6CVN - chains B and C of the 4 polymer chains in the assembly; structure by electron microscopy, 3.90 A resolution.

[Chain B]
Molecule: Tubulin alpha-1B chain
Organism: Sus scrofa
UniProtKB: Q2XVP4 (TBA1B_PIG); numbering as in UniProt (aligned over 1-451)
Amino-acid sequence (451 residues; each row starts with the number of its first residue):
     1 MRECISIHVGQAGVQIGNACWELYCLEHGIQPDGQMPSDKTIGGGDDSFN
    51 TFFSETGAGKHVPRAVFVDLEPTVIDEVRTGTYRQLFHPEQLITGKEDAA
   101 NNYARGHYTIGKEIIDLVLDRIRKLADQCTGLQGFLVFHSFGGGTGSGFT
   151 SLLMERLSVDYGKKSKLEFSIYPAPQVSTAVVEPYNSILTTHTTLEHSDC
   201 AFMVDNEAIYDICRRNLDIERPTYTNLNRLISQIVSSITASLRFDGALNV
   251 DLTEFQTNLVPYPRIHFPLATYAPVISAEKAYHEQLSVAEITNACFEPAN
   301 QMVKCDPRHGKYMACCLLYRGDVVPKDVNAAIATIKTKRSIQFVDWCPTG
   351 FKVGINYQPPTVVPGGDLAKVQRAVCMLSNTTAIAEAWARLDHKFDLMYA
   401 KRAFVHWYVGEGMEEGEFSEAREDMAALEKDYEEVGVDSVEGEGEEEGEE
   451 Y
Not modelled in the structure: 440-451
Residues lining bound ligands: GTP (guanosine-5'-triphosphate): Gly-10, Gln-11, Ala-12, Gln-15, Asp-98, Ala-99, Ala-100, Asn-101, Ser-140, Gly-142, Gly-143, Gly-144, Thr-145, Gly-146, Ile-171, Thr-179, Glu-183, Asn-206, Tyr-224, Leu-227, Asn-228
UniProt features mapped onto this chain:
  - motif: Met-1 to Cys-4 (MREC motif)
  - active site: Glu-254
  - binding site (GTP): Gly-10, Gln-11, Ala-12, Gln-15, Glu-71, Ala-99, Ser-140, Gly-143, Gly-144, Thr-145, Gly-146, Thr-179, Glu-183, Asn-206, Tyr-224, Asn-228, Leu-252
  - binding site (Mg(2+)): Glu-71
  - site: Tyr-451 (Involved in polymerization)
  - modified residue: Lys-40 (N6,N6,N6-trimethyllysine), Ser-48 (Phosphoserine), Ser-232 (Phosphoserine), Tyr-282 (3'-nitrotyrosine), Arg-339 (Omega-N-methylarginine), Ser-439 (Phosphoserine), Glu-443 (5-glutamyl polyglutamate), Glu-445 (5-glutamyl polyglutamate), Tyr-451 (3'-nitrotyrosine)
  - cross-link (Glycyl lysine isopeptide (Lys-Gly)): Lys-326 (interchain with G-Cter in ubiquitin), Lys-370 (interchain with G-Cter in ubiquitin)

[Chain C]
Molecule: Tubulin beta chain
Organism: Sus scrofa
UniProtKB: P02554 (TBB_PIG); the author numbering skips numbers that UniProt does not, so the offset changes along the chain: 1-44 = UniProt 1-44; 47-360 = UniProt 45-358; 369-455 = UniProt 359-445
Amino-acid sequence (445 residues; row label = number of the first residue in the row; note: 10 numbers in that range are skipped by the numbering (no residue carries them; nothing is unmodelled there)):
     1 MREIVHIQAGQCGNQIGAKFWEVISDEHGIDPTGSYHGDSDLQL
    47 ERINVYYNEAAGNKYVPRAILVDLEPGTMDSVRSGPFGQIFRPDNFVFGQ
    97 SGAGNNWAKGHYTEGAELVDSVLDVVRKESESCDCLQGFQLTHSLGGGTG
   147 SGMGTLLISKIREEYPDRIMNTFSVVPSPKVSDTVVEPYNATLSVHQLVE
   197 NTDETYCIDNEALYDICFRTLKLTTPTYGDLNHLVSATMSGVTTCLRFPG
   247 QLNADLRKLAVNMVPFPRLHFFMPGFAPLTSRGSQQYRALTVPELTQQMF
   297 DAKNMMAACDPRHGRYLTVAAVFRGRMSMKEVDEQMLNVQNKNSSYFVEW
   347 IPNNVKTAVCDIPP
   369 RGLKMSATFIGNSTAIQELFKRISEQFTAMFRRKAFLHWYTGEGMDEMEF
   419 TEAESNMNDLVSEYQQYQDATADEQGEFEEEGEEDEA
Not modelled in the structure: 437-455
Residues lining bound ligands:
  - GDP (guanosine-5'-diphosphate), molecule 1: Gly-10, Gln-11, Cys-12, Gln-15, Ile-16, Ala-99, Asn-101, Ser-140, Gly-142, Gly-143, Gly-144, Thr-145, Gly-146, Val-171, Asp-179, Asn-206, Tyr-224, Asn-228
  - GDP, molecule 2: Gln-247, Leu-248, Lys-254
UniProt features mapped onto this chain:
  - motif: Met-1 to Ile-4 (MREI motif)
  - binding site (GTP): Gln-11, Glu-71, Ser-140, Gly-144, Thr-145, Gly-146, Asn-206, Asn-228
  - binding site (Mg(2+)): Glu-71
  - modified residue: Ser-40 (Phosphoserine), Lys-60 (N6-acetyllysine), Ser-174 (Phosphoserine), Thr-287 (Phosphothreonine), Thr-292 (Phosphothreonine), Arg-320 (Omega-N-methylarginine), Glu-448 (5-glutamyl polyglutamate)
  - cross-link (Glycyl lysine isopeptide (Lys-Gly)): Lys-60 (interchain with G-Cter in ubiquitin), Lys-326 (interchain with G-Cter in ubiquitin)

[Interface between chain B and chain C]
Residue-residue contacts - 69 pairs, chain B then chain C:
  Met-1(B) with Gln-96(C)
  Arg-2(B) with Glu-71(C), salt bridge; Pro-72(C); Gly-73(C)
  Gln-133(B) with Gln-96(C); Ser-97(C)
  Ala-247(B) with Gln-11(C); Gln-15(C), hydrogen bond (backbone-side chain); Tyr-224(C), hydrophobic
  Leu-248(B) with Gln-11(C); Tyr-224(C)
  Asn-249(B) with Gln-11(C)
  Asp-251(B) with Glu-71(C); Gly-100(C)
  Thr-253(B) with Gly-100(C)
  Glu-254(B) with Gly-100(C); Asn-101(C), hydrogen bond
  Gln-256(B) with Trp-407(C), hydrogen bond (backbone-side chain)
  Thr-257(B) with Gly-100(C), hydrogen bond (side chain-backbone); Val-182(C); Phe-404(C)
  Asn-258(B) with Asn-101(C); Thr-180(C); Val-181(C), hydrogen bond (side chain-backbone); Val-182(C); Phe-404(C)
  Leu-259(B) with Phe-404(C)
  Val-260(B) with Phe-404(C); His-406(C); Trp-407(C), hydrogen bond (backbone-side chain)
  Pro-261(B) with Phe-404(C), hydrogen bond (backbone-backbone); His-406(C), hydrogen bond (backbone-side chain)
  Tyr-262(B) with Arg-401(C), hydrogen bond (side chain-backbone); His-406(C)
  Pro-263(B) with His-406(C)
  Val-324(B) with Thr-221(C); Pro-222(C)
  Pro-325(B) with Tyr-210(C); Pro-222(C); Tyr-224(C), hydrophobic
  Lys-326(B) with Tyr-210(C); Thr-220(C), hydrogen bond (side chain-backbone); Pro-222(C)
  Asn-329(B) with Val-177(C); Glu-207(C), hydrogen bond; Tyr-210(C)
  Ile-332(B) with Val-177(C), hydrophobic
  Ala-333(B) with Val-177(C)
  Lys-336(B) with Lys-176(C), hydrogen bond (side chain-backbone)
  Trp-346(B) with Ala-397(C); Met-398(C); Arg-401(C); Ala-403(C), hydrophobic
  Cys-347(B) with Val-181(C), hydrophobic
  Pro-348(B) with Gln-394(C); Met-398(C)
  Thr-349(B) with Ser-178(C); Val-181(C), hydrogen bond (side chain-backbone)
  Gly-350(B) with Ser-178(C)
  Phe-351(B) with Ser-178(C), hydrogen bond (backbone-side chain); Asp-179(C); Thr-180(C); Val-181(C)
  Lys-352(B) with Asn-101(C); Asp-179(C); Val-181(C)
  Val-353(B) with Asp-179(C), hydrogen bond (backbone-backbone)
  Glu-434(B) with Arg-401(C)
  Val-437(B) with Arg-401(C), hydrogen bond (backbone-side chain)
Also at the interface, not in a pair above, chain B (39 interface residues in all): Leu-242, Gly-246, Ala-314, Ile-355, Ser-439
Also at the interface, not in a pair above, chain C (35 interface residues in all): Thr-74, Gly-98, Ala-99, Thr-223, Lys-402

[In short]
The interface between chain B and chain C involves 39 residues on one side and 35 on the other; the contacts
include 16 hydrogen bonds and 1 salt bridge. Polar contacts include Arg-2(B)/Glu-71(C), Ala-247(B)/Gln-15(C)
and Glu-254(B)/Asn-101(C).
Here chain B is Tubulin alpha-1B chain and chain C is Tubulin beta chain, both from Sus scrofa. Entry 6CVN
(Model of synthetic tau (R2x4) bound to the microtubule) was determined by electron microscopy, deposited
together with 6CVJ.
